7A91 - chains D and A; structure by electron microscopy, 3.60 A resolution.

Chain D:
Protein: Angiotensin-converting enzyme 2
From: Homo sapiens
Notes: EC 3.4.17.23, 3.4.17.-
UniProt: Q9BYF1 (ACE2_HUMAN); residues 19-613 here = UniProt positions 19-613
Sequence (654 residues; numbered -1 to 652; the number before each row is that of its first residue; numbers below 1 keep their minus sign (Met-1 is residue -1)):
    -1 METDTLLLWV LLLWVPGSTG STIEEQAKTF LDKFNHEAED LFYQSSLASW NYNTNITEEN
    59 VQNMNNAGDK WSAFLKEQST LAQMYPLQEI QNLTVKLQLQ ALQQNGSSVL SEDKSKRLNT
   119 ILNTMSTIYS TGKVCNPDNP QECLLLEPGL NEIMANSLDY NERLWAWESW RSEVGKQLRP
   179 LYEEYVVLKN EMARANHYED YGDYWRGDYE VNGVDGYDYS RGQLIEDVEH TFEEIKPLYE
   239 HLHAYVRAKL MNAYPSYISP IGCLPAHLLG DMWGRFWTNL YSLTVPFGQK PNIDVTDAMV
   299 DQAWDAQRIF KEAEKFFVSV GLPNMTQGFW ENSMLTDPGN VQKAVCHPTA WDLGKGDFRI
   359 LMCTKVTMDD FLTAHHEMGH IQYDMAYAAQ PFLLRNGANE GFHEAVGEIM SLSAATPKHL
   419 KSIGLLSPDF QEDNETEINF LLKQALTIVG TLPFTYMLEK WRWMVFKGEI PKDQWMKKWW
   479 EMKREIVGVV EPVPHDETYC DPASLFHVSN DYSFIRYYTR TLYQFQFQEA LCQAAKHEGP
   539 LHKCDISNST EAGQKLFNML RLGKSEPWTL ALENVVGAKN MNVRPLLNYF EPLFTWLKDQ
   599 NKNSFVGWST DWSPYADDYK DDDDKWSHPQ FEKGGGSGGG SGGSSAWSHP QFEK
Disordered / not traced: -1 to 18, 134-140, 614-652
Construct notes: initiating methionine (-1); expression tag (0-18, 614-652)
Curated features (UniProtKB/Swiss-Prot):
  - region (Interaction with SARS-CoV spike glycoprotein): Asp30 to Tyr41, Met82 to Pro84, Lys353 to Arg357
  - active site: Glu375 (Proton acceptor), His505 (Proton donor)
  - binding site (chloride): Arg169, Trp477, Lys481
  - binding site (substrate): Arg273, His345, Pro346, Tyr515
  - binding site (Zn(2+)): His374, His378, Glu402
  - glycosylation (N-linked (GlcNAc...) asparagine): Asn53, Asn90, Asn103, Asn322, Asn432, Asn546
  - mutagenesis: Ser19 (S19P: Increases slightly the interaction with RBD domain of SARS-CoV-2 spike protein), Gln24 to Lys26 (Slightly inhibits interaction with SARS-CoV spike glycoprotein), Gln24 (Q24T: Increases slightly the interaction with RBD domain of SARS-CoV-2 spike protein), Ala25 (A25V: Increases slightly the interaction with RBD domain of SARS-CoV-2 spike protein), Thr27 (T27Y: Increases slightly the interaction with RBD domain of SARS-CoV-2 spike protein. In sACE2.v2.2; increases interaction with RBD domain of SARS-CoV-2 spike protein ...), Leu29 (L29F: Increases slightly the interaction with RBD domain of SARS-CoV-2 spike protein), Lys31 (K31D: Abolishes interaction with SARS-CoV spike glycoprotein; K31Y: Increases slightly the interaction with RBD domain of SARS-CoV-2 spike protein), Asn33 (N33D: Increases slightly the interaction with RBD domain of SARS-CoV-2 spike protein), His34 (H34A: Increases slightly the interaction with RBD domain of SARS-CoV-2 spike protein), Glu37 (E37A: No effect on interaction with SARS-CoV spike glycoprotein), Asp38 (D38A: No effect on interaction with SARS-CoV spike glycoprotein), Leu39 (L39R: Increases slightly the interaction with RBD domain of SARS-CoV-2 spike protein), 48 further mutagenesis entries in UniProt
Disulfide bonds: Cys133-Cys141, Cys344-Cys361, Cys530-Cys542
Glycans and other covalent adducts: N-acetylglucosamine (NAG) linked to Asn53, Asn90, Asn103, Asn322, Asn432, Asn546
Bound ions: Zn2+: His374, His378, Glu402

Chain A:
Protein: Spike glycoprotein
From: Severe acute respiratory syndrome coronavirus 2
UniProt: P0DTC2 (SPIKE_SARS2); residue numbers follow UniProt; this construct covers 1-685
Sequence (716 residues; each row starts with the number of its first residue; numbers below 1 keep their minus sign (Met-30 is residue -30)):
   -30 MGILPSPGMP ALLSLVSLLS VLLMGCVAET GMFVFLVLLP LVSSQCVNLT TRTQLPPAYT
    30 NSFTRGVYYP DKVFRSSVLH STQDLFLPFF SNVTWFHAIH VSGTNGTKRF DNPVLPFNDG
    90 VYFASTEKSN IIRGWIFGTT LDSKTQSLLI VNNATNVVIK VCEFQFCNDP FLGVYYHKNN
   150 KSWMESEFRV YSSANNCTFE YVSQPFLMDL EGKQGNFKNL REFVFKNIDG YFKIYSKHTP
   210 INLVRDLPQG FSALEPLVDL PIGINITRFQ TLLALHRSYL TPGDSSSGWT AGAAAYYVGY
   270 LQPRTFLLKY NENGTITDAV DCALDPLSET KCTLKSFTVE KGIYQTSNFR VQPTESIVRF
   330 PNITNLCPFG EVFNATRFAS VYAWNRKRIS NCVADYSVLY NSASFSTFKC YGVSPTKLND
   390 LCFTNVYADS FVIRGDEVRQ IAPGQTGKIA DYNYKLPDDF TGCVIAWNSN NLDSKVGGNY
   450 NYLYRLFRKS NLKPFERDIS TEIYQAGSTP CNGVEGFNCY FPLQSYGFQP TNGVGYQPYR
   510 VVVLSFELLH APATVCGPKK STNLVKNKCV NFNFNGLTGT GVLTESNKKF LPFQQFGRDI
   570 ADTTDAVRDP QTLEILDITP CSFGGVSVIT PGTNTSNQVA VLYQDVNCTE VPVAIHADQL
   630 TPTWRVYSTG SNVFQTRAGC LIGAEHVNNS YECDIPIGAG ICASYQTQTN SPRRAR
Disordered / not traced: -30 to 321, 556-573, 591-685
Construct notes: initiating methionine (-30); expression tag (-29 to 0)
Curated features (UniProtKB/Swiss-Prot):
  - region: Asn280 to Cys301 (Putative superantigen), Arg403 to Asp405 (Integrin-binding motif), Asn448 to Phe456 (Immunodominant HLA epitope recognized by the CD8+), Pro681 to Ala684 (Putative superantigen)
  - site: Arg685 (Cleavage)
  - glycosylation: Asn17 (N-linked (GlcNAc...) (complex) asparagine), Asn61 (N-linked (GlcNAc...) (hybrid) asparagine), Asn74 (N-linked (GlcNAc...) (complex) asparagine), Asn122 (N-linked (GlcNAc...) (hybrid) asparagine), Asn149 (N-linked (GlcNAc...) (complex) asparagine), Asn165 (N-linked (GlcNAc...) (complex) asparagine), Asn234 (N-linked (GlcNAc...) (high mannose) asparagine), Asn282 (N-linked (GlcNAc...) (complex) asparagine), Thr323 (O-linked (GalNAc) threonine), Ser325 (O-linked (HexNAc...) serine), Asn331 (N-linked (GlcNAc...) (complex) asparagine), Asn343 (N-linked (GlcNAc...) (complex) asparagine), Asn603 (N-linked (GlcNAc...) (hybrid) asparagine), Asn616 (N-linked (GlcNAc...) (complex) asparagine), Asn657 (N-linked (GlcNAc...) (complex) asparagine), Thr676 (O-linked (GlcNAc...) threonine), Thr678 (O-linked (GlcNAc...) threonine)
  - natural variant: Leu5 (L5F: In strain: Iota/B.1.526), Ser13 (S13I: In strain: Epsilon/B.1.427/B.1.429), Leu18 (L18F: In strain: Beta/B.1.351, Gamma/P.1 and 1 more), Thr19 (T19I: In strain: Omicron/BQ.1.1, Omicron/XBB.1.5 and 1 more; T19R: In strain: Delta/B.1.617.2, Omicron/BA.2 and 4 more), Thr20 (T20N: In strain: Gamma/P.1), Leu24 to Ala27 (sequence variant, change not given here; In strain: Omicron/BA.2, Omicron/BA.2.12.1 and 6 more), Pro26 (P26S: In strain: Gamma/P.1), Gln52 (Q52H: In strain: Omicron/EG.5.1), Ala67 (A67V: In strain: Eta/B.1.525, Omicron/BA.1), His69 to Val70 (deletion: In strain: Alpha/B.1.1.7, Eta/B.1.525 and 5 more), Gly75 (G75V: In strain: Lambda/C.37), Thr76 (T76I: In strain: Lambda/C.37), 63 further natural variant entries in UniProt
  - mutagenesis: His69 to Val70 (Increased incorporation of cleaved spike into virions), Asn121 (N121Q: Partial loss of biliverdin affinity), Arg190 (R190K: Partial loss of biliverdin affinity), Asn234 (N234Q: Increased resistance to neutralizing antibodies), Asn331 (N331Q: Reduced viral infectivity), Asn343 (N343Q: Reduced viral infectivity), Leu452 (L452R: Increased resistance to neutralizing antibodies. Decreases HLA binding to NF9 epitope. Increased binding affinity to human ACE2), Tyr453 (Y453F: Decreased HLA binding to NF9 epitope. Increased binding affinity to human ACE2), Ala475 (A475V: Increased resistance to neutralizing antibodies), Val483 (V483A: Increased resistance to neutralizing antibodies), Glu484 (E484D: Increased replication in human TMEM106B overexpressing cells), Phe490 (F490L: Increased resistance to neutralizing antibodies and human covalescent sera neutralization), 14 further mutagenesis entries in UniProt
Disulfide bonds: Cys336-Cys361, Cys379-Cys432, Cys391-Cys525, Cys480-Cys488, Cys538-Cys590
Glycans and other covalent adducts: N-acetylglucosamine (NAG) linked to Asn331, Asn343

Interface between chain D and chain A:
Contacting residue pairs (31; chain D residue first):
  Ser19(D) with Gly476(A)
  Gln24(D) with Gly476(A); Asn487(A), hydrogen bond
  Thr27(D) with Phe456(A); Tyr489(A)
  Phe28(D) with Tyr489(A)
  Asp30(D) with Lys417(A), salt bridge
  Lys31(D) with Tyr489(A); Gln493(A), hydrogen bond
  His34(D) with Tyr453(A); Leu455(A); Gln493(A), hydrogen bond; Ser494(A)
  Glu37(D) with Tyr505(A)
  Asp38(D) with Tyr449(A), hydrogen bond
  Tyr41(D) with Gln498(A); Thr500(A), hydrogen bond; Asn501(A)
  Gln42(D) with Gln498(A), hydrogen bond
  Met82(D) with Phe486(A), hydrophobic
  Tyr83(D) with Phe486(A); Asn487(A); Tyr489(A)
  Lys353(D) with Gly496(A), hydrogen bond (side chain-backbone); Asn501(A); Gly502(A), hydrogen bond (backbone-backbone); Tyr505(A)
  Gly354(D) with Gly502(A)
  Asp355(D) with Thr500(A)
  Arg357(D) with Thr500(A)
  Arg393(D) with Tyr505(A)
Other interface residues (no listed pair), chain D (20 interface residues in all): Leu45, Leu79
Other interface residues (no listed pair), chain A (19 interface residues in all): Ala475, Ser477

Summary:
The interface between chain D and chain A involves 20 residues on one side and 19 on the other; the contacts
include 8 hydrogen bonds and 1 salt bridge. Among the polar pairs are Asp30(D)-Lys417(A), Gln24(D)-Asn487(A)
and Lys31(D)-Gln493(A).
Chain D is Angiotensin-converting enzyme 2 (Homo sapiens) and chain A is Spike glycoprotein (Severe acute
respiratory syndrome coronavirus 2); the structure, Dissociated S1 domain of SARS-CoV-2 Spike bound to ACE2
(Non-Uniform Refinement), was determined by electron microscopy (same publication as 7A92, 7A94, 7A95, 7A96,
7A97 and 7A98).
